5WKL - chain A; structure by X-ray diffraction, 1.85 A resolution.

== Chain A ==
Name: Orf1a protein
Source organism: Middle East respiratory syndrome-related coronavirus
Notes: fragment: Peptidase C30 domain residues 3248-3553
UniProt: A0A1L2E0X0 (A0A1L2E0X0_9BETC); residues 1-306 here correspond to UniProt positions 3248-3553 (UniProt number = residue number + 3247)
Chain sequence (313 residues; row label = number of the first residue in the row; numbers below 1 keep their minus sign (Met-6 is residue -6)):
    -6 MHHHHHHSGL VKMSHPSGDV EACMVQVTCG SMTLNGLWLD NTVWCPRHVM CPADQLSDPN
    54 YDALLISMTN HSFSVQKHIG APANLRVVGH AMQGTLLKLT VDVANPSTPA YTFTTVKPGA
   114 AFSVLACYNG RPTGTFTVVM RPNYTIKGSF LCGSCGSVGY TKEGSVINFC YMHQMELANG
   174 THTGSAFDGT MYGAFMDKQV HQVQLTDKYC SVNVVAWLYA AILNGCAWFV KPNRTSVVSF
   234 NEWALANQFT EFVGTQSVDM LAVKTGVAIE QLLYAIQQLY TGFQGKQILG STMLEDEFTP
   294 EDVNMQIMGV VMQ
Unresolved in the structure: -6 to -2, 73-75, 305-306
Differences from the reference sequence: initiating methionine (-6); expression tag (-5 to 0)
Covalent attachments: bound form (AVY) linked to Cys148; compound B3J linked to Cys148
Ligand contacts:
  - bound form (AVY; (1R,2S)-2-{[N-({[4-benzyl-1-(tert-butoxycarbonyl)piperidin-4-yl]oxy}carbonyl)-L-leucyl]amino}-1-hydroxy-3-[(3S)-2-oxopyrrolidin-3-yl]propane-1-sulfonic acid): His41, Leu49, Tyr54, Phe143, Leu144, Cys145, Ser147, His166, Gln167, Met168, Glu169, His175, Asp190, Lys191, Gln192
  - bound form / B3J: His41, Leu49, Tyr54, Phe143, Leu144, Cys145, Gly146, Ser147, His166, Gln167, Met168, Glu169, His175, Asp190, Lys191, Gln192
  - B3J ((1S,2S)-2-{[N-({[4-benzyl-1-(tert-butoxycarbonyl)piperidin-4-yl]oxy}carbonyl)-L-leucyl]amino}-1-hydroxy-3-[(3S)-2-oxopyrrolidin-3-yl]propane-1-sulfonic acid): His41, Leu49, Tyr54, Phe143, Leu144, Cys145, Gly146, Ser147, His166, Gln167, Met168, Glu169, His175, Asp190, Lys191, Gln192
Reported in the primary citation:
  - binding site for bound form: His41, Phe143, Cys148, His166, Gln167, Glu169, Gln192
  - catalytic residues: His41 (citing earlier work)

== In short ==
Ligands of chain A: bound form / B3J. Bound form is covalently linked to Cys148. Covalently linked compound
B3J: at Cys148. The paper reports the catalytic residue His41; a binding site for bound form at His41, Phe143
and Cys148 among others.
Chain A is Orf1a protein (Middle East respiratory syndrome-related coronavirus); the structure, 1.85 A
resolution structure of MERS 3CL protease in complex with piperidine-based peptidomimetic inhibitor 17, was
determined by X-ray diffraction (same publication as 5WKJ, 5WKK and 5WKM).
